4Y8C - chains A and B; structure by X-ray diffraction, 2.70 A resolution.

Chain A (and B):
Molecule: High affinity cGMP-specific 3', 5'-cyclic phosphodiesterase 9A
Organism: Homo sapiens
Notes: EC 3.1.4.35; chain B of this document is another copy of the same molecule, construct and numbering; everything in this record applies to it too
UniProtKB: O76083 (PDE9A_HUMAN), isoform O76083-2; numbering as in UniProt (aligned over 1-533)
Chain sequence (533 residues; row label = number of the first residue in the row):
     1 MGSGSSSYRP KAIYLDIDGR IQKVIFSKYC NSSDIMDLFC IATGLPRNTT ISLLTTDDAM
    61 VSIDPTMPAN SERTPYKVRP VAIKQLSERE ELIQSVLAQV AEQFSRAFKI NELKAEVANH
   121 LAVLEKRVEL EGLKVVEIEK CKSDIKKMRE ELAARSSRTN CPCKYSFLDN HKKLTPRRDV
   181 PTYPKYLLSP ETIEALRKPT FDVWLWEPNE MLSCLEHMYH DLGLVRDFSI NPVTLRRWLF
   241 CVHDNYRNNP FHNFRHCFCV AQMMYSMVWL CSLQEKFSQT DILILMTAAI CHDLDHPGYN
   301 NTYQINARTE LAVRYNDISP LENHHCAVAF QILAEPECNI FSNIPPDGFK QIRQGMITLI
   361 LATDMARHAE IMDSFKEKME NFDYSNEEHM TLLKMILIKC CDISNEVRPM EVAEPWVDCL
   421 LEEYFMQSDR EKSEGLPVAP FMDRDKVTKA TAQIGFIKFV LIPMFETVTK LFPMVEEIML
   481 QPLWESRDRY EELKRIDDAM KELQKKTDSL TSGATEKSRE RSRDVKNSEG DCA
Not modelled in the structure: 1-184, 507-533 (chain B: 1-180, 507-533)
Metal / ion sites: Zn2+: His256, His292, Asp293, Asp402; Mg2+ near Asp293 (its only coordinating residue here)
Residues lining bound ligands: 49D (6-{[(1S)-1-(4-chlorophenyl)ethyl]amino}-1-cyclopentyl-1,5-dihydro-4H-pyrazolo[3,4-d]pyrimidin-4-one): Phe251, His252, Met365, Ile403, Glu406, Leu420, Leu421, Tyr424, Phe425, Phe441, Met442, Val447, Ala452, Gln453, Phe456
What the authors report for this chain:
  - binding site for 49D: Leu421, Met442, Gln453, Phe456
  - specificity-determining residues: Phe441, Ala452 (by similarity / conservation)

How chain A and chain B interact:
Residue-residue contacts (30):
  Asn306(A) with Lys350(B), hydrogen bond
  Arg308(A) with Phe349(B)
  Ala312(A) with Arg353(B), hydrogen bond (backbone-side chain)
  Val313(A) with Ala327(B); Gln331(B); Arg353(B)
  Arg314(A) with Arg314(B); Tyr315(B), hydrogen bond (backbone-side chain); Ala327(B)
  Tyr315(A) with Arg314(B), hydrogen bond (side chain-backbone); Tyr315(B), hydrophobic
  Asn316(A) with Asn323(B), hydrogen bond; Cys326(B); Ala327(B); Arg353(B); Ile357(B)
  Asp317(A) with Arg353(B), salt bridge
  Ile318(A) with Leu361(B), hydrophobic
  Asn323(A) with Asn316(B), hydrogen bond
  Cys326(A) with Asn316(B)
  Ala327(A) with Val313(B); Arg314(B); Asn316(B), hydrogen bond (backbone-side chain)
  Gln331(A) with Val313(B)
  Phe349(A) with Arg308(B)
  Arg353(A) with Ala312(B), hydrogen bond (side chain-backbone); Asn316(B); Asp317(B), salt bridge
  Ile357(A) with Asn316(B)
  Leu361(A) with Ile318(B), hydrophobic
Other interface residues (no listed pair), chain A (19 interface residues in all): Ile305, Phe330
Other interface residues (no listed pair), chain B (19 interface residues in all): Phe330, Pro346

Overview:
Chain A and chain B each contribute 19 residues to their interface, with 8 hydrogen bonds and 2 salt bridges.
Among the polar pairs are Asp317(A)-Arg353(B), Asn306(A)-Lys350(B) and Ala312(A)-Arg353(B). Bound to chain A:
compound 49D. From the paper: a binding site for 49D at Leu421(A), Met442(A) and Gln453(A) among others;
specificity determinants Phe441(A) and Ala452(A).
Both chains are High affinity cGMP-specific 3', 5'-cyclic phosphodiesterase 9A (Homo sapiens). Entry 4Y8C
(Crystal structure of phosphodiesterase 9 in complex with (S)-C33) was determined by X-ray diffraction
together with 4Y86 and 4Y87 from the same study.
